PDB entry 5MRQ | X-ray diffraction, 2.20 A resolution | chain A

== Chain A ==
Protein: 2-C-methyl-D-erythritol 4-phosphate cytidylyltransferase, chloroplastic
Organism: Arabidopsis thaliana
Notes: EC 2.7.7.60
Reference sequence: P69834 (ISPD_ARATH); residue numbers follow UniProt; this construct covers 76-302
Amino-acid sequence (228 residues; each row starts with the number of its first residue):
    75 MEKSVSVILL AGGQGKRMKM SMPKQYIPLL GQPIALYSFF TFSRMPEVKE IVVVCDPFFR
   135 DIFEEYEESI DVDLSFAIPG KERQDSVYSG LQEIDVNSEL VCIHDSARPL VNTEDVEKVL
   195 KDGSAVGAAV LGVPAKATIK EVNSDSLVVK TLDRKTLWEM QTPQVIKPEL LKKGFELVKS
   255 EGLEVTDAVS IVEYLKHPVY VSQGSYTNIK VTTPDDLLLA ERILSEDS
Not modelled in the structure: 75-76, 87-95, 300-302
Sequence notes: initiating methionine (75); conflict Ser149 (Arg in P69834); engineered mutation Ala262 (Asp in P69834)
Metal / ion sites: Cd2+ site 1: Glu121, Glu191, His271; Cd2+ site 2: Glu138, Glu141, Asp169; Cd2+ site 3 near Glu167 (its only coordinating residue here); Cd2+ site 4 near Asp290 (its only coordinating residue here)

== In short ==
The Cd2+ site 1 is built by Glu121, Glu191 and His271. Glu138, Glu141 and Asp169 form the Cd2+ site 2.
Chain A is 2-C-methyl-D-erythritol 4-phosphate cytidylyltransferase, chloroplastic (Arabidopsis thaliana); the
structure, Arabidopsis thaliana IspD Asp262Ala Mutant, was determined by X-ray diffraction together with 5MRM,
5MRN, 5MRO and 5MRP from the same study.
